1P3B - chains I and C of the 10 polymer chains in the assembly; structure by X-ray diffraction, 3.00 A resolution.

== Chain I ==
Molecule: Palindromic 146bp Human Alpha-Satellite DNA fragment
Source organism: Homo sapiens
Sequence (146 nucleotides; row label = number of the first residue in the row):
     1 ATCAATATCC ACCTGCAGAT TCTACCAAAA GTGTATTTGG AAACTGCTCC ATCAAAAGGC
    61 ATGTTCAGCG GAATTCCGCT GAACATGCCT TTTGATGGAG CAGTTTCCAA ATACACTTTT
   121 GGTAGAATCT GCAGGTGGAT ATTGAT

== Chain C ==
Molecule: Histone H2A
Source organism: Xenopus laevis
Reference sequence: Q7ZT66 (Q7ZT66_9ZZZZ); residues 801-929 here correspond to UniProt positions 2-130 (UniProt number = residue number - 799)
Amino-acid sequence (129 residues; row label = number of the first residue in the row):
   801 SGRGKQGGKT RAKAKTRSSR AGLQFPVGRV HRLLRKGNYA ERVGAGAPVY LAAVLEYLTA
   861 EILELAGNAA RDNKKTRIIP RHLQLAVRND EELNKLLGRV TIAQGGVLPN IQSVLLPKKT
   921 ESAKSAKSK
Disordered / not traced: 801-812, 921-929
Differences from the reference sequence: conflict Ala-814 (Ser15 in Q7ZT66), Gly-867 (Trp68 in Q7ZT66), Asn-868 (Glu69 in Q7ZT66), 21 further conflict positions vs the reference (Q7ZT66) not listed

== How chain I and chain C interact ==
Pairs across the interface (15):
  DA19(I) with Arg-877(C), sugar contact
  DA29(I) with Arg-832(C), salt bridge to the phosphate
  DA30(I) with Gly-828(C), phosphate contact; Arg-829(C), salt bridge to the phosphate; Arg-832(C), salt bridge to the phosphate
  DG31(I) with Ala-814(C), phosphate contact; Lys-815(C), phosphate contact; Thr-816(C), phosphate contact; Arg-817(C), salt bridge to the phosphate; Gly-828(C), phosphate contact
  DT32(I) with Ala-814(C), phosphate contact; Lys-815(C), hydrogen bond to the phosphate; Arg-820(C), salt bridge to the phosphate
  DT38(I) with Arg-842(C), sugar contact
  DG39(I) with Arg-842(C), hydrogen bond to the sugar
Also at the interface, not in a pair above, chain I (8 interface residues in all): DA11
Also at the interface, not in a pair above, chain C (12 interface residues in all): Ser-818, Lys-874

== In short ==
Chain I and chain C form an interface of 8 and 12 residues respectively, with 2 hydrogen bonds and 5 salt
bridges. Among the polar pairs are DG39(I)/Arg-842(C), DT32(I)/Lys-815(C) and DA29(I)/Arg-832(C).
Chain I is Palindromic 146bp Human Alpha-Satellite DNA fragment (Homo sapiens) and chain C is Histone H2A
(Xenopus laevis); the structure, Crystallographic Studies of Nucleosome Core Particles containing Histone
'Sin' Mutants, was determined by X-ray diffraction together with 1P34, 1P3A, 1P3F, 1P3G, 1P3I, 1P3K and 4
further entries from the same study.
